Entry 3DWL (X-ray diffraction, 3.78 A resolution); this record covers chains A and E of the 6 polymer chains in the assembly.

# Chain A
Protein: Actin-related protein 3
Source organism: Schizosaccharomyces pombe
Reference sequence: P32390 (ARP3_SCHPO); residues 1-427 here = UniProt positions 1-427
Sequence (427 residues; row label = number of the first residue in the row):
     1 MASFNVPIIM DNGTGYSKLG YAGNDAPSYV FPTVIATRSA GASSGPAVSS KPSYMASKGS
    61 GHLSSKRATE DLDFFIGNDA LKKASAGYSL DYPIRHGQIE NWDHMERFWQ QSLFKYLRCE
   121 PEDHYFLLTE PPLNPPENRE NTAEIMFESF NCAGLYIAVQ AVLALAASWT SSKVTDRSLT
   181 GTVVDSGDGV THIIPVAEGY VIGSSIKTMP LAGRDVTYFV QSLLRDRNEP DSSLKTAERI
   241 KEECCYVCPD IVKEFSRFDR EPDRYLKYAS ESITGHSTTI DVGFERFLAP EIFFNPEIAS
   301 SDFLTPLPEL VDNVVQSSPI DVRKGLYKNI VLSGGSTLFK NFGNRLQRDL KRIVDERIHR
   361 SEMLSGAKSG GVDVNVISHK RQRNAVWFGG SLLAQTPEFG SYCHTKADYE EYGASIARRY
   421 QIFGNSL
Not modelled in the structure: 1-2, 39-68, 226-233, 261-265, 271-279, 358-370, 423-427
Ligand contacts: ATP (adenosine-5'-triphosphate): Thr-14, Gly-15, Tyr-16, Ser-186, Gly-187, Asp-188, Gly-213, Arg-214, Glu-238, Lys-241, Glu-242, Gly-334, Gly-335, Ser-336, Leu-338, Phe-339, Arg-383

# Chain E
Protein: Actin-related protein 2/3 complex subunit 3
Source organism: Schizosaccharomyces pombe
Reference sequence: Q9Y7J4 (ARPC3_SCHPO); residues 1-174 here = UniProt positions 1-174
Sequence (174 residues; each row starts with the number of its first residue):
     1 MPAYHSSFLS LTDVPTTGNI AMLPLKTKFR GPAYPADESQ MDIIDECIGL FRANCFFRNF
    61 EIKGPADRTL IYGTLFISEC LGRVNGLNYR DAERQLNSLA LENFSIPGSA GFPLNALYAP
   121 PLSPQDAEIM RTYLTQFRQE LAYRLLSHVY ATEKDHPSKW WTCFSKRRFM NKAL
Not modelled in the structure: 1-43, 61-65, 82-92, 98-136, 148-158, 173-174

# Interface between chain A and chain E
Residue-residue contacts - 9 pairs, chain A then chain E:
  Ser-222(A) / Arg-167(E)
  Leu-223(A) / Arg-167(E)
  Ile-251(A) / Ala-53(E)  hydrophobic
  Leu-266(A) / Trp-160(E)  hydrophobic
  Gly-283(A) / Trp-160(E)
  Leu-288(A) / Phe-56(E)  hydrophobic
  Glu-297(A) / Phe-56(E)
  Glu-297(A) / Asn-59(E)
  Ile-298(A) / Phe-56(E)  hydrophobic
Interface residues without a listed pair, chain A (13 interface residues in all): Phe-219, Val-252, Asp-281, Val-282, Phe-284
Interface residues without a listed pair, chain E (8 interface residues in all): Gly-49, Leu-50, Phe-57

# Overview
13 residues of chain A and 8 residues of chain E are in contact. Ligands of chain A: ATP.
Here chain A is Actin-related protein 3 and chain E is Actin-related protein 2/3 complex subunit 3, both from
Schizosaccharomyces pombe. Entry 3DWL (Crystal Structure of Fission Yeast Arp2/3 Complex Lacking the Arp2
Subunit) was determined by X-ray diffraction.
